Entry 6VVN (X-ray diffraction, 1.39 A resolution); this record covers chains B and C of the 3 polymer chains in the assembly.

== Chain B (and C) ==
Name: 4-oxalocrotonate tautomerase
Organism: Caballeronia arationis
Notes: EC 5.3.2.-; chain C of this document is another copy of the same molecule, construct and numbering; everything in this record applies to it too
UniProtKB: A0A157ZJF6 (A0A157ZJF6_9BURK); residues 1-123 here correspond to UniProt positions 2-124 (UniProt number = residue number + 1)
Amino-acid sequence (123 residues; each row starts with the number of its first residue):
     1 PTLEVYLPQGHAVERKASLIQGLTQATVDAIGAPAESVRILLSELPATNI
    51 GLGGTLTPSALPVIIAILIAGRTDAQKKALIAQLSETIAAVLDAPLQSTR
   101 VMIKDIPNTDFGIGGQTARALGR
Reported in the primary citation:
  - catalytic residues: Pro1
  - self-association interface (contacts with another copy of this molecule); pairs are residue here / residue on that copy: Asp74-Arg119, Lys77-Asp110 (salt bridge)

== Chain B / chain C interface ==
Contacting residue pairs (62):
  Tyr6(B) - Glu4(C)  hydrogen bond
  Tyr6(B) - Leu41(C)  hydrophobic
  Leu45(B) - Leu41(C)  hydrophobic
  Leu45(B) - Leu42(C)
  Leu45(B) - Ser43(C)
  Thr48(B) - Val13(C)
  Thr48(B) - Lys16(C)  hydrogen bond
  Thr48(B) - Ile20(C)
  Asn49(B) - Lys16(C)  hydrogen bond
  Asn49(B) - Ile20(C)
  Asn49(B) - Ile40(C)
  Asn49(B) - Leu41(C)
  Asn49(B) - Leu42(C)  hydrogen bond (backbone-backbone)
  Asn49(B) - Glu44(C)  hydrogen bond
  Ile50(B) - Ile20(C)
  Ile50(B) - Ile40(C)
  Gly51(B) - Ile20(C)
  Gly51(B) - Val38(C)
  Gly51(B) - Arg39(C)
  Gly51(B) - Ile40(C)  hydrogen bond (backbone-backbone)
  Leu52(B) - Glu36(C)
  Leu52(B) - Val38(C)
  Leu52(B) - Arg39(C)
  Gly53(B) - Thr24(C)
  Gly53(B) - Ala35(C)  hydrogen bond (backbone-backbone)
  Gly53(B) - Val38(C)  hydrogen bond (backbone-backbone)
  Gly54(B) - Ile20(C)
  Gly54(B) - Gln21(C)
  Gly54(B) - Thr24(C)
  Leu56(B) - Ile20(C)  hydrophobic
  Ala60(B) - Arg39(C)  hydrogen bond (backbone-side chain)
  Leu61(B) - Leu41(C)  hydrophobic
  Asp74(B) - Thr109(C)
  Lys77(B) - Asp110(C)  salt bridge
  Lys78(B) - Thr117(C)
  Lys78(B) - Ala120(C)
  Ile81(B) - Thr109(C)
  Ile81(B) - Asp110(C)
  Ile81(B) - Phe111(C)
  Ile81(B) - Gly112(C)
  Ile81(B) - Gly115(C)
  Ala82(B) - Gly115(C)
  Ser85(B) - Gly115(C)
  Leu96(B) - Gly114(C)
  Gln97(B) - Gly114(C)
  Thr99(B) - Gly112(C)
  Thr99(B) - Ile113(C)
  Thr99(B) - Gly114(C)  hydrogen bond (backbone-backbone)
  Thr99(B) - Gly115(C)
  Arg100(B) - Arg39(C)
  Arg100(B) - Gly112(C)
  Arg100(B) - Ile113(C)
  Arg100(B) - Gly114(C)
  Val101(B) - Asp110(C)
  Val101(B) - Phe111(C)
  Val101(B) - Gly112(C)  hydrogen bond (backbone-backbone)
  Met102(B) - Thr2(C)
  Met102(B) - Ile67(C)  hydrophobic
  Met102(B) - Asp110(C)
  Met102(B) - Phe111(C)  hydrophobic
  Ile103(B) - Ile106(C)
  Ile103(B) - Asp110(C)  hydrogen bond (backbone-backbone)
Interface residues without a listed pair, chain B (33 interface residues in all): Pro46, Thr55, Ser59, Val63, Ile65, Ser98, Lys104, Asp105
Interface residues without a listed pair, chain C (31 interface residues in all): Tyr6, Lys104, Gln116, Arg119

== Summary ==
33 residues of chain B and 31 residues of chain C are in contact; the contacts include 12 hydrogen bonds and 1
salt bridge. Polar pairs include Lys77(B)-Asp110(C), Tyr6(B)-Glu4(C) and Thr48(B)-Lys16(C). The paper reports
the catalytic residue Pro1(B); a self-association interface involving Asp74(B), Lys77(B) and Asp110(B) among
others.
Both chains are 4-oxalocrotonate tautomerase (Caballeronia arationis). Entry 6VVN (F6 fused 4-OT wild type
asymmetric trimer) was determined by X-ray diffraction, deposited together with 6VVM, 6VVR and 6VVW.
